PDB entry 5I8H | X-ray diffraction, 4.30 A resolution (low resolution: residue-level contacts below are approximate; hydrogen-bond / salt-bridge calls are withheld) | chains A and J of the 6 polymer chains in the assembly

Chain A:
Name: BG505 SOSIP.664 gp120
Organism: Human immunodeficiency virus 1
Reference sequence: Q2N0S6 (Q2N0S6_9HIV1); the construct lacks a stretch of the UniProt sequence and is renumbered around it, so the offset changes along the chain: 31-141 = UniProt 30-140; 150-185 = UniProt 141-176; 187-309 = UniProt 186-308; 312-321 = UniProt 309-318; 2 more segments
Amino-acid sequence (481 residues; row label = number of the first residue in the row; note: 12 numbers in that range are skipped by the numbering (no residue carries them; nothing is unmodelled there); a row labelled like 185A-185I holds insertion residues (185A, then the next letters in order)):
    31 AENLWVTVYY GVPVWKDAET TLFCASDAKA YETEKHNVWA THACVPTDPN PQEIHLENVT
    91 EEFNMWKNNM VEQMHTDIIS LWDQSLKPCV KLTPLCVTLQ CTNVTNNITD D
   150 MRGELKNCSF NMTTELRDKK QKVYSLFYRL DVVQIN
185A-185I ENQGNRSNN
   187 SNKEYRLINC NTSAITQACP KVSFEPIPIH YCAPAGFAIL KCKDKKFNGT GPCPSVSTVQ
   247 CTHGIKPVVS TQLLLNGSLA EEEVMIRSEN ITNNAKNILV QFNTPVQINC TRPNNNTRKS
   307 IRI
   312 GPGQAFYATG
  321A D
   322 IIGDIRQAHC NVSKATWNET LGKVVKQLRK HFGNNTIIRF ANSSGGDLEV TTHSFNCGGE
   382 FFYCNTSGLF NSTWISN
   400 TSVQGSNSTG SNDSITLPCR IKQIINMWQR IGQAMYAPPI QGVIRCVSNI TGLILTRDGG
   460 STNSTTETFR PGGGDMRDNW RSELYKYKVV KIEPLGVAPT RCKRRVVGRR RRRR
Disordered / not traced: 185A-185I, 400-410, 508-513
Construct notes: conflict Asn332 (Thr330 in Q2N0S6), Cys501 (Ala498 in Q2N0S6), Arg509 (Glu506 in Q2N0S6), Arg510 (Lys507 in Q2N0S6); expression tag (512-513)
Cystine bridges: Cys54-Cys74, Cys119-Cys205, Cys126-Cys196, Cys131-Cys157, Cys218-Cys247, Cys228-Cys239, Cys296-Cys331, Cys378-Cys445, Cys385-Cys418
Glycans and other covalent adducts: glycan linked to Asn88, Asn137, Asn332; N-acetylglucosamine (NAG) linked to Asn133, Asn156, Asn160, Asn197, Asn234, Asn276, Asn295, Asn301, Asn339, Asn355, Asn386, Asn392, Asn448
What the authors report for this chain:
  - post-translational modification sites: Asn88
  - mutagenesis - N88Q (Kd 19.9 nM): decreased binding to VRC34.01 Fab heavy chain

Chain J:
Name: PGT122 Fab light chain
Organism: Homo sapiens
Notes: antibody fragment or engineered binder
Amino-acid sequence (210 residues; numbered 6 to 210 plus 6 insertion-coded residues; 1 number in that range is skipped by the numbering (no residue carries it; nothing is unmodelled there); the number before each row is that of its first residue; a row labelled like 67A-67C holds insertion residues (67A, then the next letters in order)):
     6 APTF
    11 VSVAPGQTAR ITCGEESLGS RSVIWYQQRP GQAPSLIIYN NNDRPSGIPD RFSGSPG
67A-67C STF
    68 GTTATLTITS VEAGDEADYY CHIWDSRR
95A-95C PTN
    96 WVFGEGTTLI VLSQPKAAPS VTLFPPSSEE LQANKATLVC LISDFYPGAV TVAWKADSSP
   156 VKAGVETTTP SKQSNNKYAA SSYLSLTPEQ WKSHKSYSCQ VTHEGSTVEK TVAPT
Cystine bridges: Cys23-Cys88, Cys135-Cys194

How chain A and chain J interact:
Contacting residue pairs (10):
  Thr135(A) - Arg94(J)
  Asn136(A) - Arg94(J)
  Asn137(A) - Pro95A(J)
  Ile322(A) - Arg94(J)
  Ile323(A) - Phe67C(J)
  Gly324(A) - Phe67C(J)
  Gly324(A) - Arg94(J)
  Asp325(A) - Ser30(J)
  Asp325(A) - Ser93(J)
  Ile326(A) - Arg94(J)
Other interface residues (no listed pair), chain J (8 interface residues in all): Leu28, Gly29, Arg95

In short:
The chain A/chain J interface involves 8 residues from each chain. N-acetylglucosamine is covalently linked to
Asn88(A), Asn133(A), Asn137(A), Asn156(A), Asn160(A) and Asn197(A) and 10 more. The paper reports that N88Q of
chain A reduces binding to VRC34.01 Fab heavy chain; a modification site at Asn88(A).
Chain A is BG505 SOSIP.664 gp120 (Human immunodeficiency virus 1) and chain J is PGT122 Fab light chain (Homo
sapiens); the structure, Crystal Structure of HIV-1 BG505 SOSIP.664 Prefusion Env Trimer in Complex with V3
Loop-targeting Antibody PGT122 ..., was determined by X-ray diffraction (same publication as 5I8C and 5I8E).
